9F6J - chains A and P of the 3 polymer chains in the assembly; structure by electron microscopy, 3.90 A resolution.

[Chain A]
Protein: DNA polymerase epsilon catalytic subunit A
Organism: Homo sapiens
Notes: EC 2.7.7.7, 3.1.11.-
UniProtKB: Q07864 (DPOE1_HUMAN); residue numbers follow UniProt; this construct covers 1-1200
Amino-acid sequence (1200 residues; numbered 1 to 1200; the number before each row is that of its first residue):
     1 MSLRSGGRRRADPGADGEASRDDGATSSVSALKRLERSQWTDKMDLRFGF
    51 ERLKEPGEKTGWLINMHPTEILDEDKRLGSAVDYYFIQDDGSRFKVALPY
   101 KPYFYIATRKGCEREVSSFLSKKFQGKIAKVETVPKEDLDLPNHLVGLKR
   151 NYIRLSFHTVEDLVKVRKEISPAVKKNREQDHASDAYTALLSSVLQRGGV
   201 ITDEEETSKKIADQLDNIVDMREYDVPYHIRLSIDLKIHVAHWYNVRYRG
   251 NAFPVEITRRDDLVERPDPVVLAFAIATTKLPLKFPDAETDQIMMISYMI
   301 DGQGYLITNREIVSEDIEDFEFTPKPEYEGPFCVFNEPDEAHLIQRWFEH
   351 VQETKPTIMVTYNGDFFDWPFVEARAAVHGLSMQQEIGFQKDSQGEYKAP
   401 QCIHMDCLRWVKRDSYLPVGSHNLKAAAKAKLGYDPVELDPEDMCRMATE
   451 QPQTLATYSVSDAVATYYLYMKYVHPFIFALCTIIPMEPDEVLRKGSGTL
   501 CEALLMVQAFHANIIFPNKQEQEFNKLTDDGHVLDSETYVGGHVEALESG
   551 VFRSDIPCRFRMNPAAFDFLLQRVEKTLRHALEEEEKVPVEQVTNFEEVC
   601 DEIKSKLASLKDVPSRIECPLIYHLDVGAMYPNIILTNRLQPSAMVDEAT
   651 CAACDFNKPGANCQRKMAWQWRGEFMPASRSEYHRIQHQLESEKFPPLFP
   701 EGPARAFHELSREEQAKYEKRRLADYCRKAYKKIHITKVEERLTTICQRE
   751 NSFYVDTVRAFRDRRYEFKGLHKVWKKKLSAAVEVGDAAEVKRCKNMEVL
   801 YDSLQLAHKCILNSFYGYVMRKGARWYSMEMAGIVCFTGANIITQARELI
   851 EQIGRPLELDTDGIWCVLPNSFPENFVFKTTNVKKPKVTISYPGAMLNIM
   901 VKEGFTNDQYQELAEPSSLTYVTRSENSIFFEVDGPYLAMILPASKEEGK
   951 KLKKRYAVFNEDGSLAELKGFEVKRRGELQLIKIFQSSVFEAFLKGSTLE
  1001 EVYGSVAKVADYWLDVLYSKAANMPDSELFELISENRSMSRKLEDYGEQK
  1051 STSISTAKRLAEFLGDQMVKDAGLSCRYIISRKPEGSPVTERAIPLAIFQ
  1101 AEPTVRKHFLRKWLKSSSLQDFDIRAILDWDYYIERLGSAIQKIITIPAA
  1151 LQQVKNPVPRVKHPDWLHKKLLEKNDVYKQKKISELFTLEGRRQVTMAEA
Unresolved in the structure: 1-26, 182-212, 1176-1200
Sequence notes: engineered mutation Ala275 (Asp in Q07864), Ala277 (Glu in Q07864)
UniProt features mapped onto this chain:
  - modified residue: Ser1184 (Phosphoserine)
  - natural variant: Ala189 (A189T: Found in a colorectal sample), Arg231 (R231H: Found in a colorectal sample), Pro286 (P286H: Found in a colorectal sample; P286R: Found in a colorectal sample), Phe367 (F367S: Found in a colorectal sample), Val411 (V411L: In CRCS12; uncertain significance), Leu424 (L424V: In CRCS12), Pro436 (P436R: Found in a colorectal sample), Tyr458 (Y458F: In CRCS12; uncertain significance), Ser459 (S459F: Found in a colorectal sample), Arg762 (R762W: Found in a colorectal sample), Lys777 (K777N: Found in a colorectal sample), Ala1007 (A1007P: In IMAGEI; uncertain significance), 1 further natural variant entry in UniProt
Ion coordination: 4Fe-4S cluster Fe: Cys651, Cys654, Cys663, Cys747
Small-molecule neighbours: 4Fe-4S cluster (SF4): Thr650, Cys651, Cys654, Phe656, Asn657, Cys663, Gln664, Cys747
From the paper describing this entry:
  - conformationally variable residues (domain motion): Arg1041, Tyr1046, Gln1049, Lys1050, Arg1136
  - binding site for DNA nascent strand (chain P): Arg1041, Tyr1046, Gln1049
  - binding site for DNA template strand: Lys1050, Arg1136

[Chain P]
Molecule: DNA nascent strand
Sequence (31 nucleotides; numbered 1 to 31; the number before each row is that of its first residue):
     1 TTTTTTTTATCTGAAGTTCGAATCCTGGATC
Unresolved in the structure: 1-17

[Interface between chain A and chain P]
Pairs across the interface (13; chain A residue first):
  Pro418(A) - DT30(P)  phosphate contact
  Val419(A) - DA29(P)  phosphate contact
  Val419(A) - DT30(P)  hydrogen bond to the phosphate
  Lys974(A) - DT30(P)  salt bridge to the phosphate
  Lys974(A) - DC31(P)  salt bridge to the phosphate
  Arg975(A) - DG28(P)  hydrogen bond to the phosphate
  Arg975(A) - DA29(P)  salt bridge to the phosphate
  Arg976(A) - DG28(P)  phosphate contact
  Arg976(A) - DA29(P)  salt bridge to the phosphate
  Ser1040(A) - DG27(P)  hydrogen bond to the phosphate
  Arg1041(A) - DG27(P)  salt bridge to the phosphate
  Tyr1046(A) - DG27(P)  hydrogen bond to the phosphate
  Gln1049(A) - DT26(P)  hydrogen bond to the phosphate
Other interface residues (no listed pair), chain A (10 interface residues in all): Ser1038

[Overview]
Chain A and chain P form an interface of 10 and 6 residues respectively; the contacts include 5 hydrogen bonds
and 5 salt bridges. Among the polar pairs are Val419(A)-DT30(P), Arg975(A)-DG28(P) and Ser1040(A)-DG27(P). The
paper reports a binding site for DNA nascent strand (chain P) at Arg1041(A), Tyr1046(A) and Gln1049(A); a
binding site for DNA template strand at Lys1050(A) and Arg1136(A).
Here chain A is DNA polymerase epsilon catalytic subunit A (Homo sapiens) and chain P is DNA nascent strand.
Entry 9F6J (Human DNA Polymerase epsilon bound to T-C mismatched DNA (Polymerase Arrest state)) was determined
by electron microscopy, deposited together with 9F6D, 9F6E, 9F6F, 9F6I, 9F6K and 9F6L.
